PDB entry 6OC3 | X-ray diffraction, 2.85 A resolution | chains B and F of the 3 polymer chains in the assembly

# Chain B
Name: Light chain of FluA-20 Fab
Organism: Homo sapiens
Notes: antibody fragment or engineered binder
Sequence (214 residues; numbered 1 to 214; the number before each row is that of its first residue):
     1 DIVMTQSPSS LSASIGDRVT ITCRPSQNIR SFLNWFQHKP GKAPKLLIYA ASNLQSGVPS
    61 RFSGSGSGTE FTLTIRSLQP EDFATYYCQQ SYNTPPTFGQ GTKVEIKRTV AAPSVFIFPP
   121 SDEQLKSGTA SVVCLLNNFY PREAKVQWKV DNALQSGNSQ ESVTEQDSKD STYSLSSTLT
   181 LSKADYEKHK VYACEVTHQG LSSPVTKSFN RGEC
Disordered / not traced: 214
Cystine bridges: Cys-23/Cys-88, Cys-134/Cys-194
What the authors report for this chain:
  - mutagenesis - N53A: decreased binding to H5 A/Indonesia/5/2005 HA

# Chain F
Name: Hemagglutinin
Organism: Influenza A virus (A/Solomon Islands/3/2006(H1N1))
Reference sequence: A7Y8I1 (A7Y8I1_9INFA); residues 52-263 here correspond to UniProt positions 65-276 (UniProt number = residue number + 13)
Sequence (227 residues; row label = number of the first residue in the row):
    52 APLQLGNCSV AGWILGNPEC ELLISRESWS YIVEKPNPEN GTCYPGHFAD YEELREQLSS
   112 VSSFERFEIF PKESSWPNHT TTGVSASCSH NGESSFYKNL LWLTGKNGLY PNLSKSYANN
   172 KEKEVLVLWG VHHPPNIGDQ RALYHKENAY VSVVSSHYSR KFTPEIAKRP KVRDQEGRIN
   232 YYWTLLEPGD TIIFEANGNL IAPRYAFALS RGSGLVPRGS GHHHHHH
Disordered / not traced: 264-278
Differences from the reference sequence: expression tag (264-278)
Cystine bridges: Cys-59/Cys-71, Cys-94/Cys-139
What the authors report for this chain:
  - mutagenesis - R229A: abolished binding to Heavy chain of FluA-20 Fab
  - mutagenesis - P96G, V223G: decreased binding to Heavy chain of FluA-20 Fab

# Chain B / chain F interface
Contacting residue pairs - 12 pairs, chain B then chain F:
  Arg-30(B) / Pro-87(F)
  Leu-46(B) / Pro-221(F)  hydrophobic
  Tyr-49(B) / Pro-221(F)  hydrophobic
  Tyr-49(B) / Val-223(F)  hydrophobic
  Asn-53(B) / Lys-222(F)
  Asn-53(B) / Val-223(F)
  Asn-53(B) / Arg-224(F)
  Leu-54(B) / Lys-222(F)
  Gln-55(B) / Pro-221(F)
  Gln-55(B) / Lys-222(F)  hydrogen bond (side chain-backbone)
  Ser-56(B) / Lys-222(F)  hydrogen bond
  Ser-67(B) / Asn-88(F)  hydrogen bond
Interface residues without a listed pair, chain F (8 interface residues in all): Arg-220, Arg-229
Interface features reported in the paper:
  - hot spots on chain B (mutagenesis) - Y49A: abolished binding to all targeted HAs

# Summary
The chain B/chain F interface involves 8 residues from each chain, with 3 hydrogen bonds. Polar contacts
include Gln-55(B)/Lys-222(F), Ser-56(B)/Lys-222(F) and Ser-67(B)/Asn-88(F). From the paper: P96G and V223G of
chain F reduce binding to Heavy chain of FluA-20 Fab; N53A of chain B reduces binding to H5 A/Indonesia/5/2005
HA; 5 substitutions were tested in all.
Here chain B is Light chain of FluA-20 Fab (Homo sapiens) and chain F is Hemagglutinin (Influenza A virus
(A/Solomon Islands/3/2006(H1N1))). Entry 6OC3 (Crystal structure of FluA-20 Fab in complex with the head
domain of H1 (A/Solomon Islands/3/2006)) was determined by X-ray diffraction (same publication as 6OCB and
6OBZ).
